6BHA - chains A and B of the 3 polymer chains in the assembly; structure by X-ray diffraction, 1.60 A resolution.

# Chain A
Protein: Caspase-3
Organism: Homo sapiens
Notes: EC 3.4.22.56
UniProtKB: P42574 (CASP3_HUMAN); residue numbers follow UniProt; this construct covers 1-175
Amino-acid sequence (175 residues; each row starts with the number of its first residue):
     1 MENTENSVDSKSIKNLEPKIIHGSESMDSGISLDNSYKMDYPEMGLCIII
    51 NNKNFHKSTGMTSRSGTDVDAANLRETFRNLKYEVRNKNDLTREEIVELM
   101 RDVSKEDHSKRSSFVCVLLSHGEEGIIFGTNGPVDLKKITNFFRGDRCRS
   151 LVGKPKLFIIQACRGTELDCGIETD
Not modelled in the structure: 1-28, 175
Sequence notes: engineered mutation Val152 (Thr in P42574)
UniProt features mapped onto this chain:
  - active site: His121, Cys163
  - modified residue: Met1 (N-acetylmethionine), Lys11 (N6-acetyllysine), Ser26 (Phosphoserine), Cys163 (S-nitrosocysteine)
What the authors report for this chain:
  - mutagenesis - T152V: unchanged catalytic activity on caspase-7
  - conformationally variable residues (side-chain flip): Arg149
  - post-translational modification sites: Ser150, Thr174 (citing earlier work)
  - allosteric site: Ser150 (citing earlier work)
  - catalytic residues: His121, Cys163 (citing earlier work)

# Chain B
Protein: Caspase-3
Organism: Homo sapiens
Notes: EC 3.4.22.56
UniProtKB: P42574 (CASP3_HUMAN); residues 176-277 here = UniProt positions 176-277
Amino-acid sequence (103 residues; numbered 176 to 278; the number before each row is that of its first residue):
   176 SGVDDDMACHKIPVEADFLYAYSTAPGYYSWRNSKDGSWFIQSLCAMLKQ
   226 YADKLEFMHILTRVNRKVATEFESFSFDATFHAKKQIPCIVSMLTKELYF
   276 YHH
Not modelled in the structure: 176-178
Sequence notes: expression tag (278)
UniProt features mapped onto this chain:
  - modified residue: Arg207 (Microbial infection: ADP-riboxanated arginine)
What the authors report for this chain:
  - post-translational modification sites: Thr245, Ser249 (proposed by the authors, not directly observed)

# Interface between chain A and chain B
Pairs across the interface - 103 pairs, chain A then chain B:
  Asp34(A) with Lys271(B), salt bridge
  Asn35(A) with Lys271(B); Glu272(B), hydrogen bond (backbone-backbone)
  Ser36(A) with Lys271(B); Glu272(B)
  Tyr37(A) with Asp192(B), hydrogen bond; Leu269(B); Thr270(B), hydrogen bond (side chain-backbone); Lys271(B); Glu272(B), hydrogen bond (backbone-backbone)
  Met39(A) with Leu273(B), hydrophobic; Tyr274(B); His277(B)
  Asp40(A) with His277(B)
  Met44(A) with Phe275(B)
  Arg64(A) with Arg207(B)
  Ser65(A) with Arg207(B), hydrogen bond (backbone-side chain); Ser209(B)
  Gly66(A) with Ser209(B); Gly212(B)
  Val69(A) with Lys210(B); Asp211(B)
  Asp70(A) with Gly212(B); Ser213(B), hydrogen bond; Ile216(B)
  Asn73(A) with Cys220(B); Lys224(B), hydrogen bond
  Leu74(A) with Ile216(B), hydrophobic; Cys220(B), hydrophobic
  Thr77(A) with Cys220(B), hydrogen bond; Leu223(B); Lys224(B)
  Phe78(A) with Leu223(B), hydrophobic
  Leu81(A) with Ala227(B), hydrophobic
  Tyr83(A) with Phe275(B)
  Glu124(A) with Pro201(B); Gly202(B), hydrogen bond (side chain-backbone)
  Lys137(A) with Glu190(B), salt bridge
  Thr140(A) with Phe193(B); Tyr195(B)
  Phe143(A) with Phe193(B)
  Arg144(A) with Val189(B); Phe193(B)
  Gly145(A) with Val189(B), hydrogen bond (backbone-backbone)
  Asp146(A) with Val189(B)
  Val152(A) with Ile187(B), hydrophobic
  Gly153(A) with Asp192(B)
  Lys154(A) with Asp192(B)
  Pro155(A) with Asp192(B); Leu273(B), hydrophobic
  Lys156(A) with Ala191(B); Asp192(B), hydrogen bond (backbone-backbone); Phe193(B); Leu194(B), hydrogen bond (backbone-backbone)
  Leu157(A) with Leu194(B); Phe232(B), hydrophobic; Leu273(B), hydrophobic
  Phe158(A) with Phe193(B), hydrophobic; Leu194(B), hydrogen bond (backbone-backbone); Tyr195(B); Ala196(B), hydrogen bond (backbone-backbone)
  Ile159(A) with Ala196(B); Phe215(B), hydrophobic; Leu219(B), hydrophobic
  Ile160(A) with Ala196(B), hydrogen bond (backbone-backbone); Tyr197(B), hydrophobic; Ser198(B), hydrogen bond (backbone-backbone)
  Gln161(A) with Ser198(B); Ser205(B), hydrogen bond; Ser213(B), hydrogen bond; Phe215(B); Ile216(B)
  Ala162(A) with Ser198(B); Ser205(B)
  Cys163(A) with Tyr203(B); Tyr204(B), hydrophobic; Ser205(B)
  Arg164(A) with Tyr197(B); Thr199(B), hydrogen bond (side chain-backbone); Ala200(B); Pro201(B); Gly202(B), hydrogen bond (backbone-backbone); Tyr203(B), hydrogen bond (backbone-backbone); Cys264(B)
  Gly165(A) with Gly202(B); Tyr203(B); Tyr204(B), hydrogen bond (backbone-backbone)
  Thr166(A) with Gly202(B), hydrogen bond (backbone-backbone); Tyr204(B)
  Glu167(A) with Gly202(B), hydrogen bond (backbone-backbone); Tyr203(B); Tyr204(B), hydrogen bond (backbone-backbone)
  Leu168(A) with Tyr203(B); Tyr204(B), hydrophobic; Trp206(B), hydrophobic; Thr255(B); Phe256(B), hydrophobic; Lys259(B)
  Asp169(A) with Tyr203(B); Lys259(B); Lys260(B), hydrogen bond (backbone-backbone)
  Cys170(A) with Ala258(B)
  Gly171(A) with Lys260(B)
Other interface residues (no listed pair), chain A (50 interface residues in all): Ser63, Thr67, Leu119, Leu136, Asn141
Other interface residues (no listed pair), chain B (49 interface residues in all): Asn208, Gln217

# In short
50 residues of chain A face 49 of chain B across their interface; the contacts include 26 hydrogen bonds and 2
salt bridges. Polar contacts include Asp34(A)-Lys271(B), Lys137(A)-Glu190(B) and Tyr37(A)-Asp192(B). The paper
reports catalytic residues His121(A) and Cys163(A); T152V of chain A leaves catalytic activity on caspase-7
unchanged.
Chain A is Caspase-3 and chain B is Caspase-3, both from Homo sapiens; the structure, Caspase-3 Mutant -
T152V, was determined by X-ray diffraction, deposited together with 6BDV, 6BFJ, 6BFK, 6BFL, 6BFO, 6BG0 and 7
further entries.
